PDB entry 1XXQ | X-ray diffraction, 1.80 A resolution | chains B and C of the 4 polymer chains in the assembly

== Chain B (and C) ==
Protein: mannose-binding lectin
Organism: Morus nigra
Notes: chain C of this document is another copy of the same molecule, construct and numbering; everything in this record applies to it too
Reference sequence: Q8LGR3 (Q8LGR3_9ROSA); residues 1-161 here = UniProt positions 1-161
Sequence (161 residues; each row starts with the number of its first residue):
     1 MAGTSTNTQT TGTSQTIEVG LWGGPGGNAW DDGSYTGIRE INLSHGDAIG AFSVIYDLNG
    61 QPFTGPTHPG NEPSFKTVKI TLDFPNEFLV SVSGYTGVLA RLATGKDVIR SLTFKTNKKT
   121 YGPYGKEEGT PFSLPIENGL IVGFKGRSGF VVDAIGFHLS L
Not modelled in the structure: 1-7

== Interface between chain B and chain C ==
Pairs across the interface (46):
  Q15(B) - N138(C)
  Q15(B) - L161(C)
  T16(B) - N138(C)  hydrogen bond (backbone-side chain)
  T16(B) - L161(C)
  I17(B) - I17(C)  hydrophobic
  I17(B) - N138(C)
  I17(B) - L159(C)
  I17(B) - S160(C)
  I17(B) - L161(C)
  E18(B) - I136(C)
  E18(B) - E137(C)  hydrogen bond (backbone-backbone)
  E18(B) - N138(C)  hydrogen bond (backbone-backbone)
  V19(B) - L134(C)  hydrophobic
  V19(B) - P135(C)
  G20(B) - P135(C)  hydrogen bond (backbone-backbone)
  G20(B) - I136(C)
  G20(B) - E137(C)
  L21(B) - P135(C)
  L21(B) - E137(C)
  W22(B) - S133(C)  hydrogen bond (side chain-backbone)
  W22(B) - P135(C)
  T130(B) - P131(C)
  P131(B) - T130(C)
  P131(B) - P131(C)
  S133(B) - W22(C)  hydrogen bond (backbone-side chain)
  L134(B) - V19(C)  hydrophobic
  L134(B) - L134(C)  hydrophobic
  P135(B) - V19(C)
  P135(B) - G20(C)  hydrogen bond (backbone-backbone)
  P135(B) - L21(C)
  P135(B) - W22(C)
  I136(B) - E18(C)
  E137(B) - E18(C)  hydrogen bond (backbone-backbone)
  E137(B) - G20(C)
  E137(B) - L21(C)
  E137(B) - K145(C)  salt bridge
  N138(B) - Q15(C)  hydrogen bond
  N138(B) - T16(C)  hydrogen bond (side chain-backbone)
  N138(B) - I17(C)
  N138(B) - E18(C)  hydrogen bond (backbone-backbone)
  K145(B) - E137(C)  salt bridge
  L159(B) - I17(C)
  S160(B) - I17(C)
  L161(B) - Q15(C)
  L161(B) - T16(C)
  L161(B) - I17(C)
Also at the interface, not in a pair above, chain B (21 interface residues in all): G139

== Summary ==
21 residues of chain B and 20 residues of chain C are in contact, with 11 hydrogen bonds and 2 salt bridges.
Polar pairs include E137(B)-K145(C), T16(B)-N138(C) and W22(B)-S133(C).
Chain B and chain C are both mannose-binding lectin (Morus nigra); the structure, Structure of a
mannose-specific jacalin-related lectin from Morus nigra, was determined by X-ray diffraction together with
1XXR from the same study.
